Entry 8SAU (electron microscopy, 3.30 A resolution); this record covers chains A and F of the 12 polymer chains in the assembly.

# Chain A (and F)
Name: CH848.10.17 gp120
Organism: HIV-1 06TG.HT008
Notes: chain F of this document is another copy of the same molecule, construct and numbering; everything in this record applies to it too
UniProt: A0A1W6IPB2 (A0A1W6IPB2_9HIV1); the construct lacks a stretch of the UniProt sequence and is renumbered around it, so the offset changes along the chain: 34-139 = UniProt 30-135; 150-185 = UniProt 136-171; 186-309 = UniProt 174-297; 312-321 = UniProt 298-307; 3 more segments
Chain sequence (463 residues; numbered 31 to 505 plus 3 insertion-coded residues; 15 numbers in that range are skipped by the numbering (no residue carries them; nothing is unmodelled there); the number before each row is that of its first residue; a row labelled like 185a-185b holds insertion residues (185a, then the next letters in order)):
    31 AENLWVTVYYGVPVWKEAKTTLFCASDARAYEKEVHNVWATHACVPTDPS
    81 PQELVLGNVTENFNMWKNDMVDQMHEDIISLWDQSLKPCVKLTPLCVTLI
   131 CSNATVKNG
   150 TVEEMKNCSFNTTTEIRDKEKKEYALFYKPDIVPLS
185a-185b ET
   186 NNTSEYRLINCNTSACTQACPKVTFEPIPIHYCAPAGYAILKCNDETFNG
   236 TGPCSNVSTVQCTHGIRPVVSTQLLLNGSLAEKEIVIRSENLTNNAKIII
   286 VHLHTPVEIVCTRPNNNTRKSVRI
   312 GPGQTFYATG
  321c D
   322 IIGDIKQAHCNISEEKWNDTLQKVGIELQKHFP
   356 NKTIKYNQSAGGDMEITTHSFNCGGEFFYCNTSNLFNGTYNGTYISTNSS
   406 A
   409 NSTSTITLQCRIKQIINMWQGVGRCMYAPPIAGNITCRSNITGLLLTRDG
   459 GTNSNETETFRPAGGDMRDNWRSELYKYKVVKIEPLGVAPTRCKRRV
Not modelled in the structure: 31
Construct notes: expression tag (31-33); conflict Cys201 (Val189 in A0A1W6IPB2), Cys433 (Ala417 in A0A1W6IPB2), Lys490 (Glu474 in A0A1W6IPB2), Glu492 (Gln476 in A0A1W6IPB2), Val496 (Ile480 in A0A1W6IPB2), Arg500 (Gly484 in A0A1W6IPB2), Cys501 (Ala485 in A0A1W6IPB2)
Cystine bridges: Cys54-Cys74, Cys119-Cys205, Cys126-Cys196, Cys131-Cys157, Cys201-Cys433, Cys218-Cys247, Cys228-Cys239, Cys296-Cys331, Cys378-Cys445, Cys385-Cys418
Covalently attached groups: N-acetylglucosamine (NAG) linked to Asn156, Asn301, Asn442; glycan linked to Asn332

# How chain A and chain F interact
Contacting residue pairs (21; chain A residue first):
  Thr123(A) - Arg166(F)
  Pro124(A) - Arg166(F)  hydrogen bond (backbone-side chain)
  Cys126(A) - Glu164(F)
  Cys126(A) - Ile165(F)
  Cys126(A) - Arg166(F)  hydrogen bond (backbone-backbone)
  Val127(A) - Ile165(F)  hydrophobic
  Val127(A) - Arg166(F)
  Thr128(A) - Ile165(F)
  Thr162(A) - Arg166(F)  hydrogen bond
  Leu184(A) - Ile165(F)  hydrophobic
  Arg192(A) - Glu164(F)
  Arg192(A) - Ile165(F)
  Cys196(A) - Glu164(F)
  Cys196(A) - Pro313(F)
  Cys196(A) - Gly314(F)
  Asn197(A) - Arg308(F)
  Asn197(A) - Gly314(F)
  Thr198(A) - Pro313(F)
  Thr198(A) - Gly314(F)  hydrogen bond (backbone-backbone)
  Ser199(A) - Pro313(F)
  Ala200(A) - Pro313(F)  hydrogen bond (backbone-backbone)
Other interface residues (no listed pair), chain A (15 interface residues in all): Glu169, Glu190
Other interface residues (no listed pair), chain F (8 interface residues in all): Asp167, Lys168

# In short
15 residues of chain A face 8 of chain F across their interface; the contacts include 5 hydrogen bonds. Polar
pairs include Pro124(A)-Arg166(F), Thr162(A)-Arg166(F) and Cys126(A)-Arg166(F). Covalently linked
N-acetylglucosamine: at Asn156(A), Asn301(A) and Asn442(A).
Chain A and chain F are both CH848.10.17 gp120 (HIV-1 06TG.HT008); the structure, CryoEM structure of
DH270.4-CH848.10.17, was determined by electron microscopy, deposited together with 8SAL, 8SAN, 8SAQ, 8SAR,
8SAS, 8SAT and 9 further entries.
